PDB entry 6TJ6 | X-ray diffraction, 2.00 A resolution | chains A and B of the 3 polymer chains in the assembly

== Chain A ==
Molecule: Calmodulin, putative
Source organism: Toxoplasma gondii
UniProtKB: A0A0F7UZ05 (A0A0F7UZ05_TOXGV); residue numbers follow UniProt; this construct covers 1-134
Sequence (135 residues; each row starts with the number of its first residue; numbering starts at 0):
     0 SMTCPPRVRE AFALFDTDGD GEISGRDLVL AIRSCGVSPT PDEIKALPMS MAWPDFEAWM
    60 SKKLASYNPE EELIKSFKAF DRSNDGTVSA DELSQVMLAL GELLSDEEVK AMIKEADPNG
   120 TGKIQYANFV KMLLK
Not modelled in the structure: 0-3
Sequence notes: expression tag (0)
What the authors report for this chain:
  - conformationally variable residues (side-chain flip): Asp17

== Chain B ==
Molecule: Myosin light chain TgMLC1
Source organism: Toxoplasma gondii
UniProtKB: Q95UJ7 (Q95UJ7_TOXGO); residues 66-210 here = UniProt positions 66-210
Sequence (152 residues; each row starts with the number of its first residue):
    66 ADEDMQEALE EMVEADEMYA RFNARASGGK VSTGDAMILA RQLGLAPSYA DKQAFEEKSG
   126 DNLDYASFQK FVGTSTHPED NIEDLVEAFA YFDVSKHGYL TRKQMGNILM TYGEPLTTEE
   186 FNALAAEYFT SDQIDYRQFC KAMLEAENLY FQ
Not modelled in the structure: 66-78, 215-217
Sequence notes: expression tag (211-217)

== How chain A and chain B interact ==
Contacting residue pairs (15):
  Ala12(A) with Tyr177(B), hydrogen bond (backbone-side chain)
  Asp15(A) with Asn172(B), hydrogen bond
  Thr16(A) with Phe157(B)
  Asp17(A) with Phe157(B); Val159(B); Gln169(B), hydrogen bond (backbone-side chain)
  Gly18(A) with Phe157(B); Gln169(B); Asn172(B), hydrogen bond (backbone-side chain); Ile173(B)
  Asp19(A) with Lys168(B), hydrogen bond (backbone-side chain); Gln169(B); Asn172(B)
  Gly20(A) with Asn172(B)
  Glu21(A) with Lys168(B), salt bridge
Other interface residues (no listed pair), chain B (8 interface residues in all): Tyr156
From the paper, about this interface:
  - interface residues, chain B: Lys168(B), Gln169(B), Asn172(B), Tyr177(B)

== Summary ==
The chain A/chain B interface involves 8 residues from each chain; the contacts include 5 hydrogen bonds and 1
salt bridge. Among the polar pairs are Glu21(A)-Lys168(B), Ala12(A)-Tyr177(B) and Asp15(A)-Asn172(B). The
paper reports interface residues Lys168(B), Gln169(B) and Asn172(B) among others; conformational variability
at Asp17(A).
Here chain A is Calmodulin, putative and chain B is Myosin light chain TgMLC1, both from Toxoplasma gondii.
Entry 6TJ6 (T. gondii myosin A trimeric complex with ELC1, calcium-free) was determined by X-ray diffraction,
deposited together with 6TJ4, 6TJ5 and 6ZN3.
